6P64 - chains A and B of the 3 polymer chains in the assembly; structure by X-ray diffraction, 3.05 A resolution.

[Chain A]
Name: MHC class I antigen
From: Homo sapiens
Reference sequence: U5YJP1 (U5YJP1_HUMAN); residues 1-275 here correspond to UniProt positions 25-299 (UniProt number = residue number + 24)
Sequence (276 residues; numbered 0 to 275; the number before each row is that of its first residue; numbering starts at 0):
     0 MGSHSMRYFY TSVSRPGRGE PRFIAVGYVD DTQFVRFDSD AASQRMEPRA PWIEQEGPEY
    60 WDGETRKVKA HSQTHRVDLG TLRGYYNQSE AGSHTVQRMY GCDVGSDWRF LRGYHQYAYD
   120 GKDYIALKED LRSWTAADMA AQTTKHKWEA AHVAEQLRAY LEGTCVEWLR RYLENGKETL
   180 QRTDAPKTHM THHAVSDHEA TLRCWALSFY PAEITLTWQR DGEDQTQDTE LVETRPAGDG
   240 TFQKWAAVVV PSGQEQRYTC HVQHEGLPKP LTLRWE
Unresolved in the structure: 0
Sequence notes: initiating methionine (0)
Disulfide bonds: Cys-101/Cys-164, Cys-203/Cys-259

[Chain B]
Name: Beta-2-microglobulin
From: Homo sapiens
Reference sequence: P61769 (B2MG_HUMAN); residues 1-99 here correspond to UniProt positions 21-119 (UniProt number = residue number + 20)
Sequence (100 residues; row label = number of the first residue in the row; numbering starts at 0):
     0 MIQRTPKIQV YSRHPAENGK SNFLNCYVSG FHPSDIEVDL LKNGERIEKV EHSDLSFSKD
    60 WSFYLLYYTE FTPTEKDEYA CRVNHVTLSQ PKIVKWDRDM
Sequence notes: initiating methionine (0)
Disulfide bonds: Cys-25/Cys-80
Curated features (UniProtKB/Swiss-Prot):
  - modified residue: Gln-2 (Pyrrolidone carboxylic acid)
  - glycosylation: Ile-1 (N-linked (Glc) (glycation) isoleucine), Lys-19 (N-linked (Glc) (glycation) lysine), Lys-41 (N-linked (Glc) (glycation) lysine), Lys-48 (N-linked (Glc) (glycation) lysine), Lys-58 (N-linked (Glc) (glycation) lysine), Lys-91 (N-linked (Glc) (glycation) lysine), Lys-94 (N-linked (Glc) (glycation) lysine)

[Interface between chain A and chain B]
Pairs across the interface (55; chain A residue first):
  Phe-8(A) with Phe-56(B), hydrophobic
  Tyr-9(A) with Phe-56(B)
  Thr-10(A) with Leu-54(B); Phe-56(B); Phe-62(B)
  Val-12(A) with Ser-33(B)
  Ile-23(A) with Leu-54(B)
  Val-25(A) with Asp-53(B); Leu-54(B); Ser-55(B)
  Tyr-27(A) with Ser-55(B), hydrogen bond; Tyr-63(B)
  Gln-32(A) with Asp-53(B), hydrogen bond
  Arg-35(A) with Asp-53(B), salt bridge
  Arg-48(A) with Asp-53(B), salt bridge
  Ser-92(A) with Met-0(B)
  His-93(A) with Met-0(B)
  Gln-96(A) with His-31(B), hydrogen bond; Phe-56(B); Trp-60(B), hydrogen bond (side chain-backbone); Phe-62(B)
  Arg-97(A) with Phe-56(B)
  Gln-115(A) with Trp-60(B)
  Tyr-116(A) with Trp-60(B)
  Ala-117(A) with Trp-60(B), hydrophobic
  Asp-119(A) with Met-0(B); Ile-1(B), hydrogen bond (backbone-backbone); His-31(B)
  Gly-120(A) with His-31(B), hydrogen bond (backbone-side chain)
  Lys-121(A) with Ile-1(B)
  Asp-122(A) with Trp-60(B), hydrogen bond
  Thr-190(A) with Met-99(B), hydrogen bond (side chain-backbone)
  His-192(A) with Asp-98(B); Met-99(B), hydrogen bond (side chain-backbone)
  Arg-202(A) with Met-99(B), hydrogen bond (side chain-backbone)
  Trp-204(A) with Met-99(B), hydrogen bond (side chain-backbone)
  Val-231(A) with Gln-8(B)
  Glu-232(A) with Lys-6(B); Gln-8(B), hydrogen bond (backbone-side chain); Tyr-26(B), hydrogen bond; Ser-28(B), hydrogen bond
  Arg-234(A) with Gln-8(B), hydrogen bond; Tyr-10(B); Tyr-26(B)
  Pro-235(A) with Tyr-10(B), hydrogen bond (backbone-side chain); Tyr-26(B); Leu-65(B), hydrophobic
  Ala-236(A) with Arg-12(B), hydrogen bond (backbone-side chain); Asn-24(B), hydrogen bond (backbone-side chain)
  Gly-237(A) with Arg-12(B); Leu-65(B)
  Asp-238(A) with Arg-12(B)
  Gln-242(A) with Tyr-10(B); Ser-11(B), hydrogen bond (side chain-backbone); Arg-12(B), hydrogen bond (side chain-backbone)
Other interface residues (no listed pair), chain A (37 interface residues in all): Thr-94, Met-98, Leu-206, Thr-233
Other interface residues (no listed pair), chain B (27 interface residues in all): His-13, Pro-14, Pro-32, Asp-34, Asp-59

[In short]
Chain A and chain B form an interface of 37 and 27 residues respectively; the contacts include 20 hydrogen
bonds and 2 salt bridges. Polar pairs include Arg-35(A)/Asp-53(B), Arg-48(A)/Asp-53(B) and
Tyr-27(A)/Ser-55(B).
Chain A is MHC class I antigen and chain B is Beta-2-microglobulin, both from Homo sapiens; the structure,
Alpha-beta TCR Binding to Neoantigen KQWLVWLFL Presented by HLA-A206, was determined by X-ray diffraction.
